Entry 2C6Q (X-ray diffraction, 1.70 A resolution); this record covers chains A and C of the 4 polymer chains in the assembly.

[Chain A (and C)]
Name: Gmp reductase 2
From: Homo sapiens
Notes: EC 1.7.1.7; chain C of this document is another copy of the same molecule, construct and numbering; everything in this record applies to it too
Reference sequence: Q9P2T1 (GMPR2_HUMAN); residues 10-341 here = UniProt positions 10-341
Chain sequence (351 residues; numbered -9 to 341; the number before each row is that of its first residue; numbers below 1 keep their minus sign (Met-9 is residue -9)):
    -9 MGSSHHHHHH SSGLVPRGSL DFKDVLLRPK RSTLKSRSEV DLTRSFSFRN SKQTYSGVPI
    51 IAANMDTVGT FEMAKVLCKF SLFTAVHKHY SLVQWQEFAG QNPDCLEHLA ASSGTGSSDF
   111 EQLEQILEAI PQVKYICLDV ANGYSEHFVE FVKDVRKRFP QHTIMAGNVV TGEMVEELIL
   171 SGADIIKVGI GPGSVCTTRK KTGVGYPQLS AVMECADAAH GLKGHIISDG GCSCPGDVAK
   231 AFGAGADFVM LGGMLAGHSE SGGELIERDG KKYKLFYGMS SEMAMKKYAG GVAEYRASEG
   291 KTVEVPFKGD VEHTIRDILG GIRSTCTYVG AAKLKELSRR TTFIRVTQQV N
Not modelled in the structure: -9 to 8, 337-341
Curated features (UniProtKB/Swiss-Prot):
  - active site: Cys186 (Thioimidate intermediate), Thr188 (Proton donor/acceptor)
  - binding site (NADP(+)): Ser26, Arg27, Lys78, Asp129 to Ala131, Ile180, Gly181, Met269, Tyr285, Arg286, Ser314 to Thr317
  - binding site (K(+)): Gly181, Gly183, Cys186, Arg189
  - binding site (GMP): Asp219 to Gly221, Gly242, Gly243, Gly268 to Ser270, Arg286 to Gly290
  - modified residue: Lys291 (N6-acetyllysine)
  - mutagenesis: Cys186 (C186A: Loss of enzyme activity), Thr188 (T188A: Loss of enzyme activity), Glu289 (E289Q: Loss of enzyme activity)
Cystine bridges: Cys68-Cys95
Small-molecule neighbours:
  - inosinic acid (IMP): Ala53, Met55, Asn158, Lys177, Pro182, Gly183, Ser184, Val185, Cys186, Thr187, Thr188, Asp219, Gly220, Gly221, Cys222, Met240, Leu241, Gly242, Gly243, Phe266, Gly268, Met269, Ser270, Ser271, Glu289, Gly290
  - NADPH (NDP; NADPH dihydro-nicotinamide-adenine-dinucleotide phosphate), molecule 1: Lys25, Ser26, Arg27, Ser28, Ser314, Thr317, Tyr318
  - NADPH (NDP), molecule 2: Lys78, Gly104, Thr105, Gly106, Asp109, Asp129, Val130, Ala131, Asn132, Met269, Ser270, Met275, Tyr285, Arg286, Glu289
Reported in the primary citation:
  - conformationally variable residues (order/disorder transition, side-chain flip): Lys25 to Ser28, Ser270, Ala279 to Arg286
  - catalytic residues: Cys186, Thr188
  - binding site for NADPH: Ser26, Arg27, Ser314, Thr317
  - conformationally variable residues (loop rearrangement): Arg286 (proposed by the authors, not directly observed)
  - catalytic residues: Glu289 (proposed by the authors, not directly observed)
  - mutagenesis - C186A: abolished catalytic activity on 2-Cl-IMP
  - mutagenesis - T188A, E289Q: decreased catalytic activity on GMP
  - mutagenesis - T188A, E289Q: decreased catalytic activity on 2-Cl-IMP
  - binding site for inosinic acid: Cys186

[How chain A and chain C interact]
Residue-residue contacts - 64 pairs, chain A then chain C:
  Leu16(A) with Arg189(C); Gly193(C); Gly195(C); Tyr196(C)
  Leu17(A) with Gly193(C), hydrogen bond (backbone-backbone); Val194(C); Gly195(C), hydrogen bond (backbone-backbone)
  Arg18(A) with Thr161(C), hydrogen bond; Glu163(C), salt bridge
  Pro19(A) with Tyr134(C), hydrophobic; Val160(C), hydrophobic; Ile180(C), hydrophobic; Val194(C)
  Lys20(A) with Tyr134(C)
  Arg21(A) with Tyr134(C); Glu136(C), salt bridge; Glu167(C), salt bridge
  Ser22(A) with Asn132(C); Tyr134(C), hydrogen bond (backbone-backbone); Ser135(C); Glu136(C), hydrogen bond (backbone-backbone)
  Thr23(A) with Glu136(C)
  Leu24(A) with Ser135(C), hydrogen bond (backbone-side chain)
  Lys25(A) with His137(C)
  Ser26(A) with Tyr285(C)
  Arg27(A) with Tyr285(C); Arg286(C); Ala287(C); Glu289(C), salt bridge
  Ser28(A) with Tyr285(C)
  Phe70(A) with Glu284(C)
  Cys224(A) with Lys190(C), hydrogen bond (side chain-backbone)
  Pro225(A) with Lys190(C); Lys191(C)
  Gly226(A) with Lys190(C), hydrogen bond (backbone-backbone); Lys191(C), hydrogen bond (backbone-backbone); Thr192(C); Gly193(C)
  Ala229(A) with Thr192(C)
  Lys230(A) with Gly193(C)
  Arg306(A) with Glu284(C), salt bridge
  Asp307(A) with Lys191(C), salt bridge; Ala287(C)
  Gly310(A) with Tyr285(C); Ala287(C)
  Gly311(A) with Lys191(C); Thr192(C); Ala287(C)
  Arg313(A) with Tyr285(C), hydrogen bond (side chain-backbone)
  Ser314(A) with Thr192(C); Glu289(C), hydrogen bond
  Thr315(A) with Thr192(C), hydrogen bond (side chain-backbone); Val194(C)
  Thr317(A) with Asn132(C), hydrogen bond (backbone-side chain)
  Tyr318(A) with Ala131(C), hydrogen bond (side chain-backbone); Asn132(C); Thr188(C); Val194(C), hydrophobic
  Ile334(A) with Ser9(C); Gly195(C); Tyr196(C), hydrophobic; Pro197(C)
  Arg335(A) with Ser9(C), hydrogen bond (backbone-side chain)
  Val336(A) with Pro197(C), hydrophobic
Other interface residues (no listed pair), chain A (32 interface residues in all): Ile312
Other interface residues (no listed pair), chain C (30 interface residues in all): Val139, Met164, Ser288

[In short]
The interface between chain A and chain C involves 32 residues on one side and 30 on the other, with 15
hydrogen bonds and 6 salt bridges. Polar pairs include Arg18(A)-Glu163(C), Arg21(A)-Glu136(C) and
Arg21(A)-Glu167(C). From the paper: catalytic residues Cys186(A), Thr188(A) and Glu289(A); T188A and E289Q of
chain A reduce catalytic activity on GMP.
Both chains are Gmp reductase 2 (Homo sapiens). Entry 2C6Q (Crystal structure of human guanosine monophosphate
reductase 2 GMPR2 in complex with IMP and NADPH) was determined by X-ray diffraction, deposited together with
2BZN.
